Entry 1QLF (X-ray diffraction, 2.65 A resolution); this record covers chains A and B of the 3 polymer chains in the assembly.

[Chain A]
Molecule: MHC class I H-2DB heavy chain
Organism: Mus musculus
Notes: fragment: extracellular domains
UniProt: P01899 (HA11_MOUSE); residues 1-276 here correspond to UniProt positions 25-300 (UniProt number = residue number + 24)
Sequence (276 residues; row label = number of the first residue in the row):
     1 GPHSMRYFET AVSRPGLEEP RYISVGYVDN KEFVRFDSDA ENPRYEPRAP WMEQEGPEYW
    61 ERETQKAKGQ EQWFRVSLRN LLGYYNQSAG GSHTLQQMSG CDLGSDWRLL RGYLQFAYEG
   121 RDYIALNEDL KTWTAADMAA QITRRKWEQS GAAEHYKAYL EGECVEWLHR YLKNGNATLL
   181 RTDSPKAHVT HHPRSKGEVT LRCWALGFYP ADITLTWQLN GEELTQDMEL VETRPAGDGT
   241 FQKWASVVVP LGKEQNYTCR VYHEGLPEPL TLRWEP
Disulfide bonds: Cys101-Cys164, Cys203-Cys259
What the authors report for this chain:
  - conformationally variable residues (side-chain flip): His155

[Chain B]
Molecule: Human beta-2-microglobulin
Organism: Homo sapiens
Notes: fragment: mhc associated light chain
UniProt: P01884 (B2MG_HUMAN); residues 1-99 here correspond to UniProt positions 21-119 (UniProt number = residue number + 20)
Sequence (99 residues; numbered 1 to 99; the number before each row is that of its first residue):
     1 IQRTPKIQVY SRHPAENGKS NFLNCYVSGF HPSDIEVDLL KNGERIEKVE HSDLSFSKDW
    61 SFYLLYYTEF TPTEKDEYAC RVNHVTLSQP KIVKWDRDM
Disulfide bonds: Cys25-Cys80

[Interface between chain A and chain B]
Contacting residue pairs (51; chain A residue first):
  Phe8(A) - Phe56(B)
  Glu9(A) - Phe56(B)
  Thr10(A) - Phe56(B)
  Thr10(A) - Phe62(B)
  Tyr27(A) - Ser55(B)
  Tyr27(A) - Tyr63(B)
  Arg35(A) - Asp53(B)
  Arg35(A) - Leu54(B)  hydrogen bond (side chain-backbone)
  Arg48(A) - Asp53(B)  salt bridge
  Thr94(A) - His31(B)
  Gln96(A) - His31(B)  hydrogen bond
  Gln96(A) - Phe56(B)
  Gln96(A) - Trp60(B)  hydrogen bond (side chain-backbone)
  Gln96(A) - Phe62(B)
  Gln97(A) - Phe56(B)
  Gln97(A) - Trp60(B)
  Met98(A) - Phe56(B)  hydrophobic
  Met98(A) - Lys58(B)
  Met98(A) - Trp60(B)  hydrophobic
  Gln115(A) - Trp60(B)
  Phe116(A) - Trp60(B)
  Ala117(A) - Trp60(B)  hydrophobic
  Glu119(A) - Ile1(B)  hydrogen bond (backbone-backbone)
  Glu119(A) - His31(B)
  Gly120(A) - Ile1(B)
  Gly120(A) - His31(B)
  Gly120(A) - Trp60(B)
  Arg121(A) - Ile1(B)
  Asp122(A) - Trp60(B)  hydrogen bond
  Thr190(A) - Met99(B)  hydrogen bond (side chain-backbone)
  His192(A) - Asp98(B)  hydrogen bond (side chain-backbone)
  His192(A) - Met99(B)
  Arg202(A) - Met99(B)  hydrogen bond (side chain-backbone)
  Trp204(A) - Met99(B)  hydrogen bond (side chain-backbone)
  Val231(A) - Gln8(B)
  Glu232(A) - Gln8(B)  hydrogen bond (backbone-side chain)
  Glu232(A) - Tyr26(B)
  Glu232(A) - Ser28(B)  hydrogen bond
  Arg234(A) - Gln8(B)  hydrogen bond
  Arg234(A) - Tyr10(B)
  Arg234(A) - Tyr26(B)
  Pro235(A) - Tyr10(B)  hydrogen bond (backbone-side chain)
  Pro235(A) - Tyr26(B)
  Pro235(A) - Leu65(B)  hydrophobic
  Ala236(A) - Arg12(B)
  Ala236(A) - Asn24(B)  hydrogen bond (backbone-side chain)
  Gly237(A) - Arg12(B)  hydrogen bond (backbone-side chain)
  Asp238(A) - His13(B)
  Gln242(A) - Tyr10(B)
  Gln242(A) - Ser11(B)
  Gln242(A) - Arg12(B)  hydrogen bond (side chain-backbone)
Other interface residues (no listed pair), chain A (34 interface residues in all): Val12, Ile23, Val25, Thr233, Trp244
Other interface residues (no listed pair), chain B (25 interface residues in all): Lys6, Ser33, Ser57, Asp59

[Summary]
Chain A and chain B form an interface of 34 and 25 residues respectively, with 16 hydrogen bonds and 1 salt
bridge. Polar contacts include Arg48(A)-Asp53(B), Arg35(A)-Leu54(B) and Gln96(A)-His31(B). The paper reports
conformational variability at His155(A).
Chain A is MHC class I H-2DB heavy chain (Mus musculus) and chain B is Human beta-2-microglobulin (Homo
sapiens); the structure, MHC class I H-2DB complexed with glycopeptide K3G, was determined by X-ray
diffraction (same publication as 1CE6).
